3OEH - chains E and G of the 9 polymer chains in the assembly; structure by X-ray diffraction, 3.00 A resolution.

[Chain E]
Molecule: ATP synthase subunit beta
Organism: Saccharomyces cerevisiae
Notes: EC 3.6.3.14
Reference sequence: P00830 (ATPB_YEAST); residues 3-478 here correspond to UniProt positions 36-511 (UniProt number = residue number + 33)
Chain sequence (484 residues; each row starts with the number of its first residue; numbers below 1 keep their minus sign (Ala-5 is residue -5)):
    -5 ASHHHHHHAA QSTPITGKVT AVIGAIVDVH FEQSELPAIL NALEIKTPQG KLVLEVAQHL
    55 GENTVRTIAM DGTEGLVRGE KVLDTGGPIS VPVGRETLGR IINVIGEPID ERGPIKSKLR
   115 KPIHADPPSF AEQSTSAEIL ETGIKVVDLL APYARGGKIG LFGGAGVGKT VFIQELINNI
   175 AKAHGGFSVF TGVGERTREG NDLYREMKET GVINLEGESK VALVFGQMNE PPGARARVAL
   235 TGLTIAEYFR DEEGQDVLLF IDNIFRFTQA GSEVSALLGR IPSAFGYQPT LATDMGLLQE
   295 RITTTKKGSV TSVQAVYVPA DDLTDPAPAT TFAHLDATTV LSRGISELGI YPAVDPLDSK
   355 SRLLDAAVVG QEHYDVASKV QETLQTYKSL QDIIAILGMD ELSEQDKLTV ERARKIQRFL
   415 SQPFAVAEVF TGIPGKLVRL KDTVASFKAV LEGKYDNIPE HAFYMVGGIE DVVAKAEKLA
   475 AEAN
Unresolved in the structure: -5 to 7, 476-478
Construct notes: expression tag (-5 to 2); engineered mutation Phe279 (Val312 in P00830)
UniProt features mapped onto this chain:
  - binding site (ATP): Gly157 to Thr164
  - modified residue: Thr79 (Phosphothreonine), Thr204 (Phosphothreonine), Ser340 (Phosphoserine)

[Chain G]
Molecule: ATP synthase subunit gamma
Organism: Saccharomyces cerevisiae
Notes: EC 3.6.3.14
Reference sequence: P38077 (ATPG_YEAST); residues 1-278 here correspond to UniProt positions 34-311 (UniProt number = residue number + 33)
Chain sequence (278 residues; row label = number of the first residue in the row):
     1 ATLKEVEMRL KSIKNIEKIT KTMKIVASTR LSKAEKAKIS AKKMDEAEQL FYKNAETKNL
    61 DVEATETGAP KELIVAITSD KGLCGSIHSQ LAKAVRRHLN DQPNADIVTI GDKIKMQLLR
   121 THPNNIKLSI NGIGKDAPTF QESALIADKL LSVMKAGTYP KISIFYNDPV SSLSFEPSEK
   181 PIFNAKTIEQ SPSFGKFEID TDANVPRDLF EYTLANQMLT AMAQGYAAEI SARRNAMDNA
   241 SKNAGDMINR YSILYNRTRQ AVITNELVDI ITGASSLG
Unresolved in the structure: 61-70, 277-278

[Interface between chain E and chain G]
Residue-residue contacts (15):
  Ile275(E) - Ile271(G)  hydrophobic
  Pro276(E) - Leu267(G)  hydrophobic
  Pro276(E) - Ile271(G)
  Ala278(E) - Thr264(G)
  Phe279(E) - Arg259(G)
  Phe279(E) - Gln260(G)
  Phe279(E) - Ile263(G)  hydrophobic
  Phe279(E) - Thr264(G)  hydrogen bond (backbone-side chain)
  Gly280(E) - Leu267(G)
  Ala314(E) - Arg259(G)
  Asp316(E) - Asn256(G)  hydrogen bond
  Asp316(E) - Arg259(G)  salt bridge
  Asp316(E) - Gln260(G)
  Asp319(E) - Gln260(G)
  Pro320(E) - Gln260(G)
Also at the interface, not in a pair above, chain E (12 interface residues in all): Ser277, Thr318, Ile390
Also at the interface, not in a pair above, chain G (8 interface residues in all): Ser28

[Summary]
12 residues of chain E and 8 residues of chain G are in contact; the contacts include 2 hydrogen bonds and 1
salt bridge. Among the polar pairs are Asp316(E)-Arg259(G), Phe279(E)-Thr264(G) and Asp316(E)-Asn256(G).
UniProt lists 8 ATP-binding residues on chain E.
Here chain E is ATP synthase subunit beta and chain G is ATP synthase subunit gamma, both from Saccharomyces
cerevisiae. Entry 3OEH (Structure of four mutant forms of yeast F1 ATPase: beta-V279F) was determined by X-ray
diffraction (same publication as 3OE7 and 3OFN).
